Entry 8IP4 (electron microscopy, 2.70 A resolution); this record covers chains B and C of the 5 polymer chains in the assembly.

Chain B (and C):
Molecule: Magnesium transporter MRS2 homolog, mitochondrial
Source organism: Homo sapiens
Notes: chain C of this document is another copy of the same molecule, construct and numbering; everything in this record applies to it too
Reference sequence: Q9HD23 (MRS2_HUMAN), isoform Q9HD23-1; numbering as in UniProt (aligned over 1-443)
Amino-acid sequence (453 residues; numbered 1 to 453; the number before each row is that of its first residue):
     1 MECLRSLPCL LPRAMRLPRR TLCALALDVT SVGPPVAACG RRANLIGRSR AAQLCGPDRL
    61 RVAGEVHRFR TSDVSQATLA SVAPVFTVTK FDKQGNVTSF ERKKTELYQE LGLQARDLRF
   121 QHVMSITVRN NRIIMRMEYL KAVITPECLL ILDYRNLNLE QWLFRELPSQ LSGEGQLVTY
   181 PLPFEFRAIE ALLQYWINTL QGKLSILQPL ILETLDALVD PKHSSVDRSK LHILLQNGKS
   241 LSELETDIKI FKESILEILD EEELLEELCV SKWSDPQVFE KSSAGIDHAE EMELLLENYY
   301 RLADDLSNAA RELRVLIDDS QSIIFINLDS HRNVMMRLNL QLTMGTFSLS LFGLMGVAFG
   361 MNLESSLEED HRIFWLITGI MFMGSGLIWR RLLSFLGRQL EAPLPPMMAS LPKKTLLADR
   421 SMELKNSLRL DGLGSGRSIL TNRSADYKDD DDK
Disordered / not traced: 1-81, 402-453
Sequence notes: expression tag (444-453)
Curated features (UniProtKB/Swiss-Prot):
  - motif: Gly360 to Asn362 (GMN motif)
  - binding site (Mg(2+)): Glu243, Thr246, Asp247, Glu312, Asp329, Gly360, Asn362
From the paper describing this entry:
  - binding site for chloride ion: Arg332

Chain B / chain C interface:
Pairs across the interface (109; chain B residue first):
  Arg116(B) - Val178(C)
  Arg116(B) - Glu291(C)  salt bridge
  Arg116(B) - Leu294(C)
  Arg119(B) - Asn298(C)
  Gln121(B) - Asn298(C)
  Gln121(B) - Leu302(C)
  His122(B) - Asn298(C)  hydrogen bond
  His122(B) - Arg301(C)
  His122(B) - Asp305(C)
  Val123(B) - Asp305(C)  hydrogen bond (backbone-side chain)
  Thr127(B) - Arg301(C)
  Arg129(B) - Glu290(C)  salt bridge
  Arg129(B) - Leu294(C)
  Lys222(B) - Leu400(C)
  Lys222(B) - Glu401(C)
  Ser224(B) - Asn333(C)  hydrogen bond (backbone-side chain)
  Ser225(B) - Ser330(C)
  Ser225(B) - Val334(C)
  Val226(B) - Ile326(C)  hydrophobic
  Val226(B) - Ser330(C)
  Arg228(B) - Pro221(C)
  Arg228(B) - Asn327(C)
  Arg228(B) - Ser330(C)
  Arg228(B) - His331(C)  hydrogen bond
  Arg228(B) - Val334(C)
  Leu231(B) - Ile323(C)
  Leu231(B) - Ile326(C)  hydrophobic
  Leu231(B) - Asn327(C)
  Leu235(B) - Val219(C)  hydrophobic
  Leu235(B) - Asp319(C)
  Leu235(B) - Ile323(C)  hydrophobic
  Lys239(B) - Leu316(C)
  Ser242(B) - Glu312(C)
  Glu243(B) - Glu312(C)
  Thr246(B) - Arg311(C)  hydrogen bond
  Thr246(B) - Glu312(C)  hydrogen bond
  Lys249(B) - Asn308(C)  hydrogen bond
  Lys249(B) - Arg311(C)
  Ile250(B) - Asn308(C)
  Glu253(B) - Asp304(C)
  Glu257(B) - Arg301(C)  salt bridge
  Arg314(B) - Val315(C)
  Arg314(B) - Asp319(C)  salt bridge
  Gln321(B) - Ser322(C)  hydrogen bond
  Gln321(B) - Ile323(C)
  Ile324(B) - Ile326(C)  hydrophobic
  Phe325(B) - Ser322(C)
  Phe325(B) - Phe325(C)  hydrophobic
  Phe325(B) - Ile326(C)  hydrophobic
  Phe325(B) - Asp329(C)
  Leu328(B) - Asp329(C)
  Leu328(B) - Arg332(C)  hydrogen bond (backbone-side chain)
  Leu328(B) - Asn333(C)  hydrogen bond (backbone-side chain)
  Asp329(B) - Asp329(C)
  Asp329(B) - Arg332(C)  salt bridge
  His331(B) - Asn333(C)
  His331(B) - Leu400(C)
  Arg332(B) - Arg332(C)
  Arg332(B) - Asn333(C)
  Arg332(B) - Met336(C)
  Met335(B) - Asn333(C)
  Met335(B) - Arg337(C)
  Met335(B) - Leu340(C)
  Met336(B) - Met336(C)  hydrophobic
  Leu338(B) - Leu340(C)  hydrophobic
  Leu338(B) - Leu396(C)  hydrophobic
  Leu338(B) - Gln399(C)
  Asn339(B) - Asn339(C)  hydrogen bond
  Asn339(B) - Leu340(C)
  Asn339(B) - Thr343(C)  hydrogen bond
  Leu342(B) - Leu340(C)  hydrophobic
  Leu342(B) - Thr343(C)
  Leu342(B) - Met344(C)  hydrophobic
  Gly345(B) - Phe347(C)
  Thr346(B) - Phe347(C)
  Leu349(B) - Phe347(C)  hydrophobic
  Leu349(B) - Ser350(C)
  Leu349(B) - Leu351(C)  hydrophobic
  Leu349(B) - Leu354(C)  hydrophobic
  Gly353(B) - Leu354(C)
  Gly356(B) - Val357(C)
  Gly356(B) - Met361(C)
  Val357(B) - Val357(C)
  Phe359(B) - Met361(C)  hydrophobic
  Phe359(B) - Asn362(C)  hydrogen bond (backbone-backbone)
  Phe359(B) - Leu363(C)  hydrophobic
  Gly360(B) - Met361(C)
  Gly360(B) - Asn362(C)  hydrogen bond (backbone-side chain)
  Met361(B) - Asn362(C)  hydrogen bond (backbone-side chain)
  Asn362(B) - Asn362(C)  hydrogen bond
  Leu367(B) - Leu363(C)
  Glu368(B) - Asn362(C)
  Glu368(B) - Glu364(C)
  His371(B) - Glu364(C)  salt bridge
  Phe374(B) - Ala358(C)
  Phe374(B) - Met361(C)  hydrophobic
  Phe374(B) - Leu363(C)  hydrophobic
  Phe374(B) - Glu364(C)
  Phe374(B) - Ser365(C)
  Trp375(B) - Ser365(C)
  Trp375(B) - Leu367(C)  hydrophobic
  Ile377(B) - Met361(C)  hydrophobic
  Thr378(B) - Ala358(C)
  Thr378(B) - Met361(C)
  Met381(B) - Leu354(C)  hydrophobic
  Met381(B) - Ala358(C)  hydrophobic
  Phe382(B) - Leu354(C)  hydrophobic
  Phe382(B) - Met355(C)  hydrophobic
  Trp389(B) - Phe347(C)  hydrophobic
Also at the interface, not in a pair above, chain B (64 interface residues in all): Ser125, Ile126, His232, Val334, Phe352, Glu369, Asp370, Ile373, Ser385
Also at the interface, not in a pair above, chain C (57 interface residues in all): Glu297, Ser320, Phe359, Gly360, Leu392, Phe395

In short:
Chain B and chain C form an interface of 64 and 57 residues respectively, with 16 hydrogen bonds and 6 salt
bridges. Polar pairs include Arg116(B)-Glu291(C), Arg129(B)-Glu290(C) and Glu257(B)-Arg301(C). UniProt lists 7
Mg2+-binding residues on chain B. From the paper: a binding site for chloride ion at Arg332(B).
Chain B and chain C are both Magnesium transporter MRS2 homolog, mitochondrial (Homo sapiens); the structure,
Cryo-EM structure of hMRS-highEDTA, was determined by electron microscopy (same publication as 8IP3, 8IP5 and
8IP6).
